PDB entry 2O2R | X-ray diffraction, 2.20 A resolution | chains A and C of the 4 polymer chains in the assembly

Chain A (and C):
Protein: Formyltetrahydrofolate dehydrogenase
Organism: Rattus norvegicus
Notes: EC 1.5.1.6; fragment: C-terminal domain, residues 397-902; chain C of this document is another copy of the same molecule, construct and numbering; everything in this record applies to it too
UniProt: Q5HZB2 (Q5HZB2_RAT); residue numbers follow UniProt; this construct covers 397-902
Amino-acid sequence (517 residues; row label = number of the first residue in the row):
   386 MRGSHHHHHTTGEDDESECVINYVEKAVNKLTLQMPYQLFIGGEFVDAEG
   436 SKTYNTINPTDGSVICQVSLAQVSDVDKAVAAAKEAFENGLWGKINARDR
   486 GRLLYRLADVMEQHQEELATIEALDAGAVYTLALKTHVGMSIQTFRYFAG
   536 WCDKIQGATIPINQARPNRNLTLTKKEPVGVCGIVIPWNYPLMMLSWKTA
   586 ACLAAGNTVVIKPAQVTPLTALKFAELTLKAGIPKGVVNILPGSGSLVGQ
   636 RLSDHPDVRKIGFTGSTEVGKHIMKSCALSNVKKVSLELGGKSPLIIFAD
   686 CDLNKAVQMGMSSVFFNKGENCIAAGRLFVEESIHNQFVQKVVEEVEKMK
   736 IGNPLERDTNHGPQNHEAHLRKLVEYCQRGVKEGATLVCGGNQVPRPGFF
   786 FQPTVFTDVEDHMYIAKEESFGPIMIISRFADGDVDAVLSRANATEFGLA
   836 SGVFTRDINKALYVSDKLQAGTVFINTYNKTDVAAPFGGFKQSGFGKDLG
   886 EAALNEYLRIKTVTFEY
Not modelled in the structure: 386-404
Construct notes: initiating methionine (386); cloning artifact (387-389, 395-396); expression tag (390-394)
Residues lining bound ligands: NADPH (NDP; NADPH dihydro-nicotinamide-adenine-dinucleotide phosphate): V570, I571, P572, W573, K597, P598, A599, Q600, G628, S629, G630, S631, G634, Q635, F648, T649, G650, S651, V654, H657, I658

How chain A and chain C interact:
Residue-residue contacts - 42 pairs, chain A then chain C:
  R483(A) - Q528(C)  hydrogen bond
  R483(A) - D867(C)  salt bridge
  R483(A) - V868(C)
  R483(A) - A869(C)
  R487(A) - Y490(C)  hydrogen bond
  R487(A) - R531(C)
  Y490(A) - R487(C)  hydrogen bond
  Y490(A) - Y490(C)
  Q528(A) - R483(C)  hydrogen bond
  R531(A) - R487(C)
  Y532(A) - D538(C)
  Y532(A) - K539(C)  hydrogen bond (backbone-side chain)
  G535(A) - Y490(C)
  G535(A) - K539(C)
  W536(A) - K539(C)
  D538(A) - Y532(C)
  K539(A) - Y532(C)  hydrogen bond (side chain-backbone)
  K539(A) - G535(C)
  K539(A) - W536(C)
  Q541(A) - E886(C)
  R554(A) - D851(C)  salt bridge
  R554(A) - K852(C)
  L556(A) - L847(C)  hydrophobic
  I843(A) - F900(C)  hydrophobic
  N844(A) - E901(C)
  N844(A) - Y902(C)
  L847(A) - F900(C)  hydrophobic
  L847(A) - Y902(C)  hydrophobic
  Y848(A) - Y902(C)
  D851(A) - R554(C)  salt bridge
  D851(A) - Y902(C)  hydrogen bond
  K852(A) - R554(C)
  D867(A) - R483(C)  salt bridge
  V868(A) - R483(C)
  A869(A) - R483(C)
  F900(A) - I843(C)  hydrophobic
  F900(A) - L847(C)  hydrophobic
  E901(A) - N844(C)
  Y902(A) - N844(C)
  Y902(A) - L847(C)  hydrophobic
  Y902(A) - Y848(C)
  Y902(A) - D851(C)  hydrogen bond
Other interface residues (no listed pair), chain A (28 interface residues in all): D494, E497, E886
Other interface residues (no listed pair), chain C (27 interface residues in all): E497, Q541, L556

Overview:
The interface between chain A and chain C involves 28 residues on one side and 27 on the other; the contacts
include 8 hydrogen bonds and 4 salt bridges. Polar pairs include R483(A)-D867(C), R554(A)-D851(C) and
R483(A)-Q528(C). Bound to chain A: NADPH.
Chain A and chain C are both Formyltetrahydrofolate dehydrogenase (Rattus norvegicus); the structure, Crystal
structure of the C-terminal domain of rat 10'formyltetrahydrofolate dehydrogenase in complex with NADPH, was
determined by X-ray diffraction (same publication as 2O2P and 2O2Q).
